PDB entry 5XT6 | X-ray diffraction, 3.50 A resolution | chains D and B of the 4 polymer chains in the assembly

Chain D:
Name: Zinc-dependent sulfurtransferase SufU
Source organism: Bacillus subtilis (strain 168)
Notes: EC 2.-.-.-
UniProtKB: O32163 (SUFU_BACSU); residues 1-147 here = UniProt positions 1-147
Amino-acid sequence (155 residues; numbered 1 to 155; the number before each row is that of its first residue):
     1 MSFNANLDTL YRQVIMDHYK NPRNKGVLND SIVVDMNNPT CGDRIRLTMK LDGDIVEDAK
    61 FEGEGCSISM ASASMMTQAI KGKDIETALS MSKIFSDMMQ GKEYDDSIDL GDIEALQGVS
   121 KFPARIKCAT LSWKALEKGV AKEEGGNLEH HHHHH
Disordered / not traced: 1-5, 143-155
Sequence notes: expression tag (148-155)
Bound ions: Zn2+: Asp43, Cys66, Cys128 (shared with His342(B) of chain B)

Chain B:
Name: Cysteine desulfurase SufS
Source organism: Bacillus subtilis (strain 168)
Notes: EC 2.8.1.7
UniProtKB: O32164 (SUFS_BACSU); residue numbers follow UniProt; this construct covers 1-406
Amino-acid sequence (419 residues; each row starts with the number of its first residue; numbers below 1 keep their minus sign (Met-2 is residue -2)):
    -2 MGHMNITDIR EQFPILHQQV NGHDLVYLDS AATSQKPRAV IETLDKYYNQ YNSNVHRGVH
    58 TLGTRATDGY EGAREKVRKF INAKSMAEII FTKGTTTSLN MVALSYARAN LKPGDEVVIT
   118 YMEHHANIIP WQQAVKATGA TLKYIPLQED GTISLEDVRE TVTSNTKIVA VSHVSNVLGT
   178 VNPIKEMAKI AHDNGAVIVV DGAQSTPHMK IDVQDLDCDF FALSSHKMCG PTGVGVLYGK
   238 KALLENMEPA EFGGEMIDFV GLYESTWKEL PWKFEAGTPI IAGAIGLGAA IDFLEEIGLD
   298 EISRHEHKLA AYALERFRQL DGVTVYGPEE RAGLVTFNLD DVHPHDVATV LDAEGIAVRA
   358 GHHCAQPLMK WLDVTATARA SFYLYNTEEE IDKLVEALQK TKEYFTNVFV DLEHHHHHH
Disordered / not traced: -2 to 0, 406-416
Sequence notes: expression tag (-2 to 0, 407-416)
Modified positions: Cys361 (S-mercaptocysteine; CSS)
Bound ions: Zn2+: His342 (shared with Asp43(D), Cys66(D), Cys128(D) of chain D)
Residues lining bound ligands:
  - pyridoxyl-alanine-5-phosphate (PDA; 2-[(3-hydroxy-2-methyl-5-phosphonooxymethyl-pyridin-4-ylmethyl)-amino]-propionic acid), molecule 1: Ala28, Ala29, Gly91, Thr92, Thr93, His121, Ala123, Val171, Asn173, Asp198, Ala200, Gln201, Ser221, His223, Lys224, Arg356, His360, Cys361, Arg376
  - pyridoxyl-alanine-5-phosphate (PDA), molecule 2: Glu252, Gly274, Thr275

Chain D / chain B interface:
Residue-residue contacts (29; chain D residue first):
  Asp8(D) with Val347(B); Tyr401(B), hydrogen bond (backbone-side chain)
  Thr9(D) with Tyr401(B)
  Tyr11(D) with Asp343(B); Tyr401(B), hydrophobic; Phe402(B)
  Thr40(D) with His342(B)
  Cys41(D) with His342(B), hydrogen bond (backbone-side chain); Arg356(B), hydrogen bond; Ala357(B); Gly358(B), hydrogen bond (side chain-backbone); His359(B)
  Gly42(D) with His340(B); His342(B); Thr372(B)
  Asp43(D) with His340(B); His342(B), salt bridge
  Glu64(D) with Thr372(B)
  Gly65(D) with His340(B)
  Cys66(D) with His340(B), hydrogen bond (backbone-side chain); His342(B); Asp343(B)
  Ser67(D) with Asp343(B), hydrogen bond
  Ile68(D) with Asp343(B)
  Phe122(D) with Thr346(B)
  Arg125(D) with His342(B), hydrogen bond (side chain-backbone); Asp343(B), salt bridge; Thr346(B), hydrogen bond
  Cys128(D) with His342(B)
Also at the interface, not in a pair above, chain D (17 interface residues in all): Met16, Tyr19
Also at the interface, not in a pair above, chain B (16 interface residues in all): Ala350, His360, Ala373, Val405

Overview:
Chain D and chain B form an interface of 17 and 16 residues respectively, with 8 hydrogen bonds and 2 salt
bridges. Among the polar pairs are Asp43(D)-His342(B), Arg125(D)-Asp343(B) and Asp8(D)-Tyr401(B). Chain B
binds pyridoxyl-alanine-5-phosphate. His342(B), Asp43(D), Cys66(D) and Cys128(D) coordinate Zn2+.
Chain D is Zinc-dependent sulfurtransferase SufU and chain B is Cysteine desulfurase SufS, both from Bacillus
subtilis (strain 168); the structure, A sulfur-transferring catalytic intermediate of SufS-SufU complex from
Bacillus subtilis, was determined by X-ray diffraction (same publication as 5XT5).
